5W84 - chain A; structure by X-ray diffraction, 2.90 A resolution.

[Chain A]
Protein: Interleukin-1 receptor-associated kinase 4
Source organism: Homo sapiens
Notes: EC 2.7.11.1
UniProt: Q9NWZ3 (IRAK4_HUMAN), isoform Q9NWZ3-2; residues 160-460 here correspond to UniProt positions 36-336 (UniProt number = residue number - 124)
Chain sequence (305 residues; row label = number of the first residue in the row):
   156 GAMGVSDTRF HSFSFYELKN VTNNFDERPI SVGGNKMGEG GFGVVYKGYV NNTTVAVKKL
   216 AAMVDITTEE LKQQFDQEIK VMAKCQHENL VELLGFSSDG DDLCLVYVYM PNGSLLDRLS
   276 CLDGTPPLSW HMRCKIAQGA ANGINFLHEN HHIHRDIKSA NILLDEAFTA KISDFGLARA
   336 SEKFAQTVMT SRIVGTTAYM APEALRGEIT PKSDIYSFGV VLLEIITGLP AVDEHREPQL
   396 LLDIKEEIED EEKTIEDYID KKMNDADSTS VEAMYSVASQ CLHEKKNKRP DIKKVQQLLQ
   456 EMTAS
Not modelled in the structure: 156-164, 216-220, 224-226, 337-341, 460
Sequence notes: expression tag (156-159)
Modified residues: Thr-342 (phosphothreonine; TPO); Thr-345 (phosphothreonine; TPO); Ser-346 (phosphoserine; SEP)
Small-molecule neighbours: 9YY (4-(benzylamino)-6-[(2-oxo-2,3-dihydro-1H-indol-5-yl)amino]pyridine-3-carboxamide): Met-192, Gly-193, Glu-194, Val-200, Ala-211, Lys-213, Val-246, Tyr-262, Val-263, Tyr-264, Met-265, Pro-266, Asn-267, Gly-268, Ser-269, Leu-318, Ser-328, Asp-329

[In short]
Bound to chain A: compound 9YY.
Chain A is Interleukin-1 receptor-associated kinase 4 (Homo sapiens); the structure, Crystal structure of
irak-4 with a 4,6-diaminonicotinamide inhibitor (compound number 4), was determined by X-ray diffraction (same
publication as 5W85 and 5W86).
